Entry 2J45 (X-ray diffraction, 1.14 A resolution); this record covers chain A.

Chain A:
Name: Signal recognition particle protein
Organism: Thermus aquaticus
Notes: fragment: g domain, residues 1-296
UniProt: O07347 (SRP54_THEAQ); residues 2-297 here correspond to UniProt positions 1-296 (UniProt number = residue number - 1)
Sequence (297 residues; numbered 1 to 297; the number before each row is that of its first residue):
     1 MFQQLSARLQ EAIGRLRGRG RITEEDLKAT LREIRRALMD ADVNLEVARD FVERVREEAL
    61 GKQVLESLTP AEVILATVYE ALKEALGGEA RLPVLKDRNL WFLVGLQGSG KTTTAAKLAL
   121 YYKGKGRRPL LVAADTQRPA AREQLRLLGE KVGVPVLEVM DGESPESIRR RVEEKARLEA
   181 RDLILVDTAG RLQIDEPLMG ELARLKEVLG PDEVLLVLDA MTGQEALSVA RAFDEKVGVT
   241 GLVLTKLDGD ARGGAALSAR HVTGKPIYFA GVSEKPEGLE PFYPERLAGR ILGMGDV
Metal / ion sites: Ca2+: Glu46, Glu207 (shared with 1 residue of chain B)

Overview:
Glu46 and Glu207 coordinate Ca2+.
Chain A is Signal recognition particle protein (Thermus aquaticus); the structure, Water structure of T.
Aquaticus Ffh NG Domain At 1.1A Resolution, was determined by X-ray diffraction (same publication as 2J46).
